Entry 5JUB (X-ray diffraction, 2.57 A resolution); this record covers chains A and C of the 6 polymer chains in the assembly.

== Chain A ==
Molecule: Transcriptional regulator
From: Streptococcus thermophilus LMD-9
Amino-acid sequence (310 residues; each row starts with the number of its first residue):
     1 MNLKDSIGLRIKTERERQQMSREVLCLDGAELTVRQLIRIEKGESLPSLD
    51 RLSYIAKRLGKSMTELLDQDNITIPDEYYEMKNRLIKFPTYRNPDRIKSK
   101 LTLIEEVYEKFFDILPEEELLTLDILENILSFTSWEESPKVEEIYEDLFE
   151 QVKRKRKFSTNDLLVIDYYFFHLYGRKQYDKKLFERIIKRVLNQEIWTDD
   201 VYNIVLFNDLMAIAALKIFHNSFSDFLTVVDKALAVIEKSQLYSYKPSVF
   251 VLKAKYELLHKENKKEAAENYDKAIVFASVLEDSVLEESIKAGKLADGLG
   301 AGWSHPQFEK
Not modelled in the structure: 1-2, 301-310
Reported in the primary citation:
  - binding site for pComX-for: Arg-35, Arg-39, Arg-51
  - binding site for pComX-rev: Arg-35
  - self-association interface (contacts with another copy of this molecule); pairs are residue here / residue on that copy: Lys-87/Asp-200 (salt bridge), Lys-246/Glu-282 (salt bridge)
  - binding site for ComS (chain C): Thr-90, Arg-92, Lys-100, Phe-171, Tyr-174, Asn-208, Ser-289, Ile-290
  - conformationally variable residues (helix shift): Glu-146, Phe-171, Tyr-174
  - contacts within the chain: Tyr-91/Leu-286, Arg-92/Leu-130 (hydrogen bond), Arg-96/Asp-283 (salt bridge)
  - mutagenesis - K87A, T90A, Y91A, R92A, K100A, F171A/Y174A, K246A: decreased binding to DNA
  - mutagenesis - K87A/K246A: abolished binding to DNA
  - mutagenesis - K87A, K87A/K246A, K246A: decreased signaling in response to XIP
  - mutagenesis - K87A/K246A, F171A/Y174A (Kd 87 nM): unchanged binding to ComS (chain C)
  - mutagenesis - T90A, Y91A, R92A, K100A, F171A/Y174A: decreased signaling
  - mutagenesis - Y91A, R92A: decreased binding to ComS (chain C)
  - mutagenesis - K87A, Y91A, R92A, F171A/Y174A, K246A: decreased binding to pComX-for
  - mutagenesis - K87A/K246A: abolished binding to pComX-for
  - mutagenesis - Y91A: unchanged binding to XIP
  - mutagenesis - R92A: decreased binding to XIP
  - mutagenesis - E117A/E118A, E146A/D147A: increased signaling
  - mutagenesis - E146A/D147A: increased binding to in the absence of XIP

== Chain C ==
Molecule: ComS
Amino-acid sequence (8 residues; row label = number of the first residue in the row):
    17 LPYFAGCL

== Chain A / chain C interface ==
Residue-residue contacts - 40 pairs, chain A then chain C:
  Leu-85(A) with Leu-24(C)
  Ile-86(A) with Leu-24(C)
  Phe-88(A) with Leu-24(C)
  Pro-89(A) with Cys-23(C), hydrophobic; Leu-24(C)
  Thr-90(A) with Gly-22(C); Leu-24(C), hydrogen bond (side chain-backbone)
  Tyr-91(A) with Tyr-19(C); Gly-22(C), hydrogen bond (backbone-backbone)
  Arg-92(A) with Leu-17(C); Pro-18(C); Gly-22(C)
  Lys-100(A) with Leu-24(C), hydrogen bond (side chain-backbone)
  Leu-126(A) with Leu-24(C), hydrophobic
  Leu-130(A) with Leu-24(C)
  Leu-164(A) with Leu-24(C), hydrophobic
  Asp-167(A) with Leu-24(C)
  Phe-170(A) with Leu-17(C)
  Phe-171(A) with Leu-17(C), hydrophobic
  Tyr-174(A) with Leu-17(C), hydrophobic; Pro-18(C)
  Phe-207(A) with Cys-23(C), hydrophobic
  Asn-208(A) with Ala-21(C); Cys-23(C), hydrogen bond (side chain-backbone); Leu-24(C), hydrogen bond (side chain-backbone)
  Met-211(A) with Phe-20(C); Ala-21(C), hydrophobic; Cys-23(C), hydrophobic
  Ala-215(A) with Leu-17(C), hydrophobic; Pro-18(C), hydrophobic; Phe-20(C), hydrophobic
  Tyr-245(A) with Cys-23(C)
  Ser-248(A) with Phe-20(C), hydrogen bond (side chain-backbone); Cys-23(C)
  Val-251(A) with Tyr-19(C); Phe-20(C), hydrophobic
  Leu-252(A) with Phe-20(C), hydrophobic
  Lys-255(A) with Phe-20(C)
  Ser-289(A) with Tyr-19(C)
  Ile-290(A) with Tyr-19(C)
Interface residues without a listed pair, chain A (30 interface residues in all): Ile-204, Ala-212, Tyr-271, Gly-293
The authors on this interface:
  - residue pairs: Tyr-19(C)/Ile-290(A), Leu-24(C)/Lys-100(A)
  - hot spots on chain C (mutagenesis) - F20A (Kd 2 uM): decreased binding to Transcriptional regulator (chain A)

== Summary ==
30 residues of chain A and 8 residues of chain C are in contact, with 6 hydrogen bonds. Polar contacts include
Thr-90(A)/Leu-24(C), Lys-100(A)/Leu-24(C) and Asn-208(A)/Cys-23(C). The paper describes contacts between
Lys-100(A) and Leu-24(C) and Tyr-19(C) and Ile-290(A). The paper reports a binding site for ComS (chain C) at
Thr-90(A), Arg-92(A) and Lys-100(A) among others; K87A, T90A and Y91A of chain A, among others, reduce binding
to DNA; 11 substitutions were tested in all.
Chain A is Transcriptional regulator (Streptococcus thermophilus LMD-9) and chain C is ComS; the structure,
Crystal structure of ComR from S.thermophilus in complex with DNA and its signalling peptide ComS, was
determined by X-ray diffraction (same publication as 5JUF).
